Entry 3DSE (X-ray diffraction, 1.90 A resolution); this record covers chain A.

# Chain A
Molecule: Botulinum neurotoxin type A
Source organism: Clostridium botulinum
Notes: EC 3.4.24.69; fragment: light chain; engineered mutation(s): residues 2-420
UniProt: A5HZZ9 (BXA1_CLOBH); residue numbers follow UniProt; this construct covers 1-417
Sequence (417 residues; row label = number of the first residue in the row):
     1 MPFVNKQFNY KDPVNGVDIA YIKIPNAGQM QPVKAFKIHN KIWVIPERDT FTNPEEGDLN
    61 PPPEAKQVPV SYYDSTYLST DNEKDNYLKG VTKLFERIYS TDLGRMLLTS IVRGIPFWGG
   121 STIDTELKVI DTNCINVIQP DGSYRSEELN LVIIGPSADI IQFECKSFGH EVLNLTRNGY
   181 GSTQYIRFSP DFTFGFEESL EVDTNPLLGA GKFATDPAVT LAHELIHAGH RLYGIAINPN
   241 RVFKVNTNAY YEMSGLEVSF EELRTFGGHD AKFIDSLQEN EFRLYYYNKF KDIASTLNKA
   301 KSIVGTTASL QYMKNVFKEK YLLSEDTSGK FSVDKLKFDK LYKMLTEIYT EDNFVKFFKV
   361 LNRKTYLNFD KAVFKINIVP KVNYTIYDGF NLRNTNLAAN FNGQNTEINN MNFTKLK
Disordered / not traced: 1, 199-208, 245-256
Ion coordination: Zn2+: His223, His227, Glu262; Ni2+ near Lys272 (its only coordinating residue here)
From the paper describing this entry:
  - Ni2+ coordination: His269, Lys272
  - conformationally variable residues (side-chain flip): His269, Lys272
  - catalytic residues: Glu224, Tyr366 (citing earlier work)

# In short
The Zn2+ site is built by His223, His227 and Glu262. From the paper: catalytic residues Glu224 and Tyr366;
Ni2+ coordination by His269 and Lys272.
Chain A is Botulinum neurotoxin type A (Clostridium botulinum); the structure, A potent peptidomimetic
inhibitor of botulinum neurotoxin serotype A has a very different conformation than SNAP-25 ..., was
determined by X-ray diffraction, deposited together with 3DS9.
